Entry 4G75 (X-ray diffraction, 1.70 A resolution); this record covers chain A.

== Chain A ==
Name: phosphodiesterase
Source organism: Pseudomonas aeruginosa
UniProtKB: Q1W548 (Q1W548_PSEAI); residues 1-289 here = UniProt positions 1-289
Sequence (297 residues; each row starts with the number of its first residue):
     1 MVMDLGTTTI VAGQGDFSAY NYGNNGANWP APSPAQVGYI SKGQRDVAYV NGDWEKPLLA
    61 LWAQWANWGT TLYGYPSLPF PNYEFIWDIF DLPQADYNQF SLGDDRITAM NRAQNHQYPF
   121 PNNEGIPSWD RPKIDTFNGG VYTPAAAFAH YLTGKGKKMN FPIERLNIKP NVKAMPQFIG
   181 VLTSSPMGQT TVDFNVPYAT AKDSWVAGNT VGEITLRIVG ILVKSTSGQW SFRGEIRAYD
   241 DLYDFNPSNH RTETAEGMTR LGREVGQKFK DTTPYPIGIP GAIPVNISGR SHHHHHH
Unresolved in the structure: 1, 294-297
Sequence notes: expression tag (290-297)
Modified positions: Mse1 (selenomethionine); Mse3, Mse110, Mse159, Mse175, Mse187, Mse258 (selenomethionine; parent Met)
Metal / ion sites: Mg2+: Val211, Glu213, Asp241
From the paper describing this entry:
  - Mg2+ coordination: Asp241
  - conformationally variable residues (register shift, side-chain flip): Asp240 to Phe245
  - mutagenesis - D241A, Y243A, D244A, R251A: decreased catalytic activity on lipid II
  - mutagenesis - D241A/D244A: abolished catalytic activity
  - catalytic residues: Asp241, Asp244
  - mutagenesis - A238S (3-fold), H250A: decreased catalytic activity
  - mutagenesis - N249A: unchanged catalytic activity
  - contacts within the chain: Glu55-Arg251 (salt bridge)
  - mutagenesis - W54K (15-fold), W54K/E55A (15-fold), E55A (15-fold): increased catalytic activity on lipid II

== In short ==
Val211, Glu213 and Asp241 form the Mg2+ site. From the paper: catalytic residues Asp241 and Asp244; D241A,
Y243A and D244A, among others, reduce catalytic activity on lipid II; 11 substitutions were tested in all.
Chain A is phosphodiesterase (Pseudomonas aeruginosa); the structure, Structure of PaeM, a colicin M-like
bacteriocin produced by Pseudomonas aeruginosa, was determined by X-ray diffraction together with 4G76 from
the same study.
